PDB entry 2CJS | X-ray diffraction, 1.78 A resolution | chains B and C of the 3 polymer chains in the assembly

# Chain B
Protein: Unc-13 homolog A
From: Rattus norvegicus
Notes: fragment: c2a domain, residues 2-150
Reference sequence: Q62768 (UN13A_RAT); numbering as in UniProt (aligned over 2-150)
Amino-acid sequence (167 residues; numbered -11 to 155; the number before each row is that of its first residue; numbers below 1 keep their minus sign (Gly-11 is residue -11)):
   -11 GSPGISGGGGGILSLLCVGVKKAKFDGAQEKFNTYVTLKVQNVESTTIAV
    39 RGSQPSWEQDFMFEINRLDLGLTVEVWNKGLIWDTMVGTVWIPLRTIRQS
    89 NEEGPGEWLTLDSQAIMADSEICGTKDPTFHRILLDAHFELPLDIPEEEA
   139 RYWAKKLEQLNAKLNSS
Disordered / not traced: -11 to -1
Construct notes: engineered mutation Glu32 (Lys in Q62768)
UniProt features mapped onto this chain:
  - mutagenesis: Thr22 (T22I: No effect on binding to RIMS1), Tyr23 (Y23N: No effect on binding to RIMS1), Val64 (V64M: No effect on binding to RIMS1), His119 (H119R: No effect on binding to RIMS1), Ile121 (I121N: Abolishes binding to RIMS1)
From the paper describing this entry:
  - mutagenesis - E63K: abolished binding to another copy of this molecule
  - mutagenesis - E63K: abolished binding to homodimerization

# Chain C
Protein: Regulating synaptic membrane exocytosis protein 2
From: Rattus norvegicus
Notes: fragment: zinc-finger domain, residues 83-142
Reference sequence: Q9JIS1 (RIMS2_RAT); residue numbers follow UniProt; this construct covers 83-142
Amino-acid sequence (62 residues; row label = number of the first residue in the row):
    81 GSQEQKGDAPTCGICHKTKFADGCGHNCSYCQTKFCARCGGRVSLRSNKV
   131 MWVCNLCRKQQE
Disordered / not traced: 81-88
UniProt features mapped onto this chain:
  - zinc finger: Lys86 to Glu142 (FYVE-type)
  - binding site (Zn(2+)): Cys92, Cys95, Cys108, Cys111, Cys116, Cys119, Cys134, Cys137
Ion coordination: Zn2+ site 1: Cys92, Cys95, Cys116, Cys119; Zn2+ site 2: Cys108, Cys111, Cys134, Cys137

# Interface between chain B and chain C
Contacting residue pairs (23):
  Tyr23(B) - Trp132(C)
  Ile36(B) - Asp102(C)
  Ile36(B) - Gly103(C)
  Trp65(B) - Ser127(C)
  Trp65(B) - Asn128(C)
  Trp65(B) - Lys129(C)
  Trp65(B) - Val130(C)  hydrophobic
  Leu69(B) - Ser109(C)
  Leu69(B) - Gln112(C)  hydrogen bond (backbone-side chain)
  Ile70(B) - Ser109(C)  hydrogen bond (backbone-side chain)
  Ile70(B) - Met131(C)
  Trp71(B) - Leu125(C)  hydrophobic
  Trp71(B) - Lys129(C)
  Trp71(B) - Val130(C)
  Trp71(B) - Met131(C)  hydrophobic
  Asp72(B) - Asn128(C)
  Asp72(B) - Lys129(C)
  Asp72(B) - Val130(C)  hydrogen bond (backbone-backbone)
  Asp72(B) - Trp132(C)  hydrogen bond
  Thr73(B) - Asn128(C)
  Thr73(B) - Lys129(C)  hydrogen bond
  Met74(B) - Ser127(C)
  Met74(B) - Asn128(C)  hydrogen bond (backbone-backbone)
Interface residues without a listed pair, chain C (13 interface residues in all): Cys104, Val123

# Overview
Chain B and chain C form an interface of 9 and 13 residues respectively; the contacts include 6 hydrogen
bonds. Among the polar pairs are Leu69(B)-Gln112(C), Ile70(B)-Ser109(C) and Asp72(B)-Trp132(C). The paper
reports that E63K of chain B abolishes binding to another copy of this molecule; E63K of chain B abolishes
binding to homodimerization.
Chain B is Unc-13 homolog A and chain C is Regulating synaptic membrane exocytosis protein 2, both from Rattus
norvegicus; the structure, Structural Basis for a Munc13-1 Homodimer - Munc13-1 - RIM Heterodimer Switch:
C2-domains as Versatile Protein-Protein ..., was determined by X-ray diffraction, deposited together with
2CJT.
